6TY1 - chains B and I of the 4 polymer chains in the assembly; structure by X-ray diffraction, 3.20 A resolution.

# Chain B
Molecule: Hemagglutinin HA2
Source organism: Influenza A virus (A/harbour seal/Germany/1/2014(H10N7))
UniProt: A0A0A7HR51 (A0A0A7HR51_9INFA); residues 1-176 here correspond to UniProt positions 333-508 (UniProt number = residue number + 332)
Sequence (177 residues; row label = number of the first residue in the row):
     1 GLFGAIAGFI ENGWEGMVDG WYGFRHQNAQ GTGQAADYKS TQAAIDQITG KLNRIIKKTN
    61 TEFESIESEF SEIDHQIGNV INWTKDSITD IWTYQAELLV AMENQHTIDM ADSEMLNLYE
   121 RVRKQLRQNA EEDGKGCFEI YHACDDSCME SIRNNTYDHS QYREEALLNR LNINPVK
Unresolved in the structure: 173-177
Construct notes: expression tag (177)
Disulfides: Cys144-Cys148

# Chain I
Molecule: Hemagglutinin
Source organism: Influenza A virus (A/harbour seal/Germany/1/2014(H10N7))
UniProt: A0A0A7HR51 (A0A0A7HR51_9INFA); residues 1-323 here correspond to UniProt positions 10-332 (UniProt number = residue number + 9)
Sequence (325 residues; row label = number of the first residue in the row; numbers below 1 keep their minus sign (Asp-1 is residue -1)):
    -1 DPDKICLGHH AVANGTIVKT LTNEQEEVTN ATETVESTSL NRLCMKGRNH KDLGNCHPIG
    59 MLIGTPACDL HLTGTWDTLI ERKNAIAYCY PGATVNEEAL RQKIMESGGI SKINTGFTYG
   119 SSINSAGTTK ACMRNGGNSF YAELKWLVSK NKGQNFPQTT NTYRNADTAE HLIMWGIHHP
   179 SSTQEKNDLY GTQSLSISVG SSTYKNNFVP VVGARPQVNG LSSRIDFHWT LVQPGDKITF
   239 SHNGGLIAPS RVSKLIGRGL GIQSEAPIDN SCESKCFWRG GSINTRLPFQ NLSPRTVGQC
   299 PKYVNKKSLM LATGMRNVPE LVQGR
Unresolved in the structure: 319-323
Construct notes: expression tag (-1 to 0); engineered mutation Ser221 (Gly230 in A0A0A7HR51)
Disulfides: Cys42-Cys270, Cys54-Cys66, Cys87-Cys130, Cys274-Cys298
Covalent attachments: N-acetylglucosamine (NAG) linked to Asn28
Residues lining bound ligands: N-acetyl-alpha-neuraminic acid (SIA): Gly125, Thr126, Thr127, Lys128, Asn136, Trp144, Val146, His176, Leu187, Leu219, Ser221

# How chain B and chain I interact
Contacting residue pairs (5; chain B residue first):
  His75(B) - Gln100(I)
  His75(B) - Lys101(I)
  His75(B) - Glu104(I)  salt bridge
  Asn79(B) - Glu104(I)  hydrogen bond
  Asp90(B) - Lys300(I)  salt bridge
Other interface residues (no listed pair), chain B (4 interface residues in all): Gln76

# Overview
The chain B/chain I interface involves 4 residues from each chain; the contacts include 1 hydrogen bond and 2
salt bridges. Among the polar pairs are His75(B)-Glu104(I), Asp90(B)-Lys300(I) and Asn79(B)-Glu104(I). Ligands
of chain I: N-acetyl-alpha-neuraminic acid. N-acetylglucosamine is covalently linked to Asn28(I).
Here chain B is Hemagglutinin HA2 and chain I is Hemagglutinin, both from Influenza A virus (A/harbour
seal/Germany/1/2014(H10N7)). Entry 6TY1 (Crystal structure of the haemagglutinin mutant (Gln226Leu, Gly228Ser)
from an H10N7 seal influenza virus isolated in ...) was determined by X-ray diffraction, deposited together
with 6TJW, 6TJY, 6TVA, 6TVB, 6TVC, 6TVD and 9 further entries.
